7Y1W - chains A and B; structure by X-ray diffraction, 2.50 A resolution.

Chain A (and B):
Molecule: Bifunctional glutamate/proline--tRNA ligase
Organism: Homo sapiens
Notes: EC 6.1.1.17, 6.1.1.15; chain B of this document is another copy of the same molecule, construct and numbering; everything in this record applies to it too
Reference sequence: P07814 (SYEP_HUMAN); residue numbers follow UniProt; this construct covers 1015-1512
Sequence (498 residues; row label = number of the first residue in the row):
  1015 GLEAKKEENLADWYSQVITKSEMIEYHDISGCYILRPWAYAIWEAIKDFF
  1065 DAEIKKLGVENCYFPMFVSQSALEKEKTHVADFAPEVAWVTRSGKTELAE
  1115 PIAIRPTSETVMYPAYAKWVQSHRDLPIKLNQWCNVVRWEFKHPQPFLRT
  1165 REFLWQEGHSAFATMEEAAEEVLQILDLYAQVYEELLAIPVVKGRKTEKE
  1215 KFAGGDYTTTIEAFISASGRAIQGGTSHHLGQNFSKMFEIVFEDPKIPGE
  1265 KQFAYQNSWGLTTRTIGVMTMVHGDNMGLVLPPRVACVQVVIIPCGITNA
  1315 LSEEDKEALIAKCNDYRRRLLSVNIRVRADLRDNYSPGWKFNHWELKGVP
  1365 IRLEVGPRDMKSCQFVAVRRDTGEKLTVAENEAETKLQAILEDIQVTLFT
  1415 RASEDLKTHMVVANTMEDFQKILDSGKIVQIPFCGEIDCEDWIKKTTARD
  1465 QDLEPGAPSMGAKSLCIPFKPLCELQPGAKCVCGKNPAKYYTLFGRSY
Not modelled in the structure: 1015, 1312-1314, 1464-1473, 1498-1499 (chain B: 1312-1315, 1463-1473)
Metal / ion sites: Mg2+: Gln1237 (together with ATP); Zn2+: Cys1448, Cys1453, Cys1495
Residues lining bound ligands:
  - ATP (adenosine-5'-triphosphate): Arg1152, Glu1154, Phe1161, Leu1162, Arg1163, Thr1164, Phe1167, Trp1169, Gln1237, Gly1238, Gly1239, Thr1240, Gly1274, Thr1276, Arg1278
  - F9O ((2R,3S)-2-[3-[4,5-bis(chloranyl)benzimidazol-1-yl]propyl]piperidin-3-ol): His1093, Phe1097, Glu1100, Val1101, Pro1120, Thr1121, Glu1123, Arg1152, Trp1169, Glu1171, His1173, Phe1216, Thr1240, His1242, Ser1272, Trp1273, Gly1274
From the paper describing this entry:
  - binding site for F9O: His1093, Phe1097, Glu1123, Arg1152
  - binding site for ATP: Arg1152 to Arg1165
  - conformationally variable residues (order/disorder transition): Lys1091 to Phe1097
  - mutagenesis - F1097A/E1123A/R1152L: decreased binding to F9O
  - mutagenesis - F1097A/E1123A/R1152L: decreased binding to HF
  - mutagenesis - F1097A/E1123A/R1152L: abolished catalytic activity

Interface between chain A and chain B:
Residue-residue contacts (106):
  Glu1039(A) - Lys1132(B)  salt bridge
  Glu1039(A) - Trp1133(B)  hydrogen bond
  His1041(A) - Pro1079(B)
  His1041(A) - Phe1081(B)  hydrogen bond (side chain-backbone)
  Asp1042(A) - Ser1083(B)  hydrogen bond
  Asp1042(A) - Ala1086(B)
  Ile1043(A) - Phe1081(B)
  Ile1043(A) - Val1082(B)
  Ile1043(A) - Ser1083(B)
  Ile1043(A) - Ile1116(B)  hydrophobic
  Tyr1047(A) - Pro1079(B)
  Ile1048(A) - Tyr1077(B)
  Ile1048(A) - Phe1078(B)  hydrophobic
  Ile1048(A) - Pro1079(B)
  Leu1049(A) - Cys1076(B)
  Leu1049(A) - Tyr1077(B)  hydrogen bond (backbone-backbone)
  Arg1050(A) - Trp1133(B)
  Pro1051(A) - Glu1074(B)
  Pro1051(A) - Asn1075(B)
  Tyr1054(A) - Asn1075(B)
  Tyr1054(A) - Cys1076(B)
  Tyr1054(A) - Tyr1077(B)  hydrophobic
  Glu1058(A) - Asn1075(B)
  Glu1074(A) - Pro1051(B)
  Asn1075(A) - Pro1051(B)
  Asn1075(A) - Tyr1054(B)
  Asn1075(A) - Glu1058(B)
  Cys1076(A) - Leu1049(B)
  Cys1076(A) - Pro1051(B)
  Cys1076(A) - Tyr1054(B)
  Tyr1077(A) - Ile1048(B)
  Tyr1077(A) - Leu1049(B)  hydrogen bond (backbone-backbone)
  Tyr1077(A) - Tyr1054(B)  hydrophobic
  Tyr1077(A) - Asn1149(B)
  Tyr1077(A) - Glu1166(B)  hydrogen bond
  Tyr1077(A) - Leu1168(B)  hydrophobic
  Phe1078(A) - Ile1048(B)  hydrophobic
  Pro1079(A) - His1041(B)
  Pro1079(A) - Tyr1047(B)
  Pro1079(A) - Ile1048(B)
  Pro1079(A) - Glu1166(B)
  Met1080(A) - Met1080(B)  hydrophobic
  Met1080(A) - Asn1149(B)  hydrogen bond
  Met1080(A) - Val1151(B)  hydrophobic
  Met1080(A) - Glu1166(B)  hydrogen bond (backbone-side chain)
  Phe1081(A) - His1041(B)  hydrogen bond (backbone-side chain)
  Phe1081(A) - Ile1118(B)  hydrophobic
  Phe1081(A) - Val1151(B)  hydrophobic
  Phe1081(A) - Trp1153(B)  hydrophobic
  Ser1083(A) - Asp1042(B)
  Ser1083(A) - Ile1043(B)
  Ala1086(A) - Asp1042(B)
  Ala1098(A) - Gly1108(B)
  Pro1099(A) - Ser1107(B)  hydrogen bond (backbone-side chain)
  Pro1099(A) - Gly1108(B)
  Val1101(A) - Ser1107(B)
  Val1101(A) - Gly1108(B)  hydrogen bond (backbone-backbone)
  Ala1102(A) - Val1104(B)  hydrophobic
  Ala1102(A) - Arg1106(B)
  Trp1103(A) - Val1104(B)
  Trp1103(A) - Thr1105(B)  hydrogen bond (backbone-backbone)
  Trp1103(A) - Arg1106(B)  hydrogen bond (backbone-backbone)
  Trp1103(A) - Gly1108(B)
  Val1104(A) - Trp1103(B)
  Val1104(A) - Val1104(B)  hydrophobic
  Val1104(A) - Ile1118(B)  hydrophobic
  Thr1105(A) - Trp1103(B)  hydrogen bond (backbone-backbone)
  Thr1105(A) - Thr1105(B)  hydrogen bond
  Thr1105(A) - Arg1106(B)
  Arg1106(A) - Val1101(B)
  Arg1106(A) - Ala1102(B)
  Arg1106(A) - Trp1103(B)  hydrogen bond (backbone-backbone)
  Ser1107(A) - Pro1099(B)
  Ser1107(A) - Val1101(B)
  Ser1107(A) - Trp1153(B)
  Gly1108(A) - Ala1098(B)
  Gly1108(A) - Pro1099(B)  hydrogen bond (backbone-backbone)
  Gly1108(A) - Val1101(B)  hydrogen bond (backbone-backbone)
  Gly1108(A) - Trp1103(B)  hydrogen bond (backbone-side chain)
  Leu1112(A) - Trp1153(B)
  Pro1115(A) - Arg1106(B)
  Ile1116(A) - Ile1043(B)  hydrophobic
  Ile1116(A) - Trp1153(B)  hydrophobic
  Ile1118(A) - Phe1081(B)  hydrophobic
  Ile1118(A) - Val1104(B)  hydrophobic
  Ile1118(A) - Ile1118(B)  hydrophobic
  Trp1133(A) - Glu1039(B)  hydrogen bond
  Trp1133(A) - Arg1050(B)
  His1137(A) - Asn1348(B)
  Arg1138(A) - Asn1348(B)
  Arg1138(A) - Tyr1349(B)
  Leu1144(A) - Pro1051(B)  hydrophobic
  Asn1149(A) - Tyr1077(B)
  Asn1149(A) - Met1080(B)
  Asn1149(A) - Asn1149(B)
  Val1151(A) - Phe1081(B)  hydrophobic
  Trp1153(A) - Phe1081(B)  hydrophobic
  Trp1153(A) - Ser1107(B)
  Trp1153(A) - Leu1112(B)  hydrophobic
  Glu1166(A) - Tyr1077(B)
  Glu1166(A) - Pro1079(B)
  Glu1166(A) - Met1080(B)  hydrogen bond (side chain-backbone)
  Leu1168(A) - Tyr1077(B)
  Arg1342(A) - Glu1074(B)  salt bridge
  Asn1348(A) - Arg1138(B)
  Tyr1349(A) - Arg1138(B)
Also at the interface, not in a pair above, chain A (52 interface residues in all): Cys1046, Lys1109, Val1125, Ala1129, Lys1132
Also at the interface, not in a pair above, chain B (50 interface residues in all): Tyr1040, Cys1046, Pro1115, Val1125, Leu1144

In short:
The interface between chain A and chain B involves 52 residues on one side and 50 on the other, with 21
hydrogen bonds and 2 salt bridges. Polar pairs include Glu1039(A)-Lys1132(B), Arg1342(A)-Glu1074(B) and
Glu1039(A)-Trp1133(B). From the paper: a binding site for F9O at His1093(A), Phe1097(A) and Glu1123(A) among
others; F1097A/E1123A/R1152L of chain A reduce binding to F9O.
Both chains are Bifunctional glutamate/proline--tRNA ligase (Homo sapiens). Entry 7Y1W (Controlling fibrosis
using compound with novel binding mode to prolyl-tRNA synthetase 1) was determined by X-ray diffraction
together with 7Y1H and 7Y3S from the same study.
